Entry 3QUZ (X-ray diffraction, 2.30 A resolution); this record covers chains A and C of the 4 polymer chains in the assembly.

Chain A:
Name: Antigen-presenting glycoprotein CD1d1
Organism: Mus musculus
Reference sequence: P11609 (CD1D1_MOUSE); residues 1-279 here correspond to UniProt positions 19-297 (UniProt number = residue number + 18)
Chain sequence (285 residues; each row starts with the number of its first residue):
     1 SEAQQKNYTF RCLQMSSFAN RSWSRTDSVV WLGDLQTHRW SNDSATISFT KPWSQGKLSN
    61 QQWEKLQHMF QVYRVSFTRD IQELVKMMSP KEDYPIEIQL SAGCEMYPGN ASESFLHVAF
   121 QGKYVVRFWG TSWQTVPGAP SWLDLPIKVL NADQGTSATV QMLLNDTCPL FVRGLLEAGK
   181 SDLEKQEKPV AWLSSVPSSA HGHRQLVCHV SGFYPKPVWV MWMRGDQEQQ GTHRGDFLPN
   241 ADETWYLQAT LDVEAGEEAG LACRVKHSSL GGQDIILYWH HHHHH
Unresolved in the structure: 1-6, 198-204, 280-285
Differences from the reference sequence: expression tag (280-285)
Cystine bridges: Cys104-Cys168, Cys208-Cys263
Glycans and other covalent adducts: N-acetylglucosamine (NAG) linked to Asn20, Asn42; glycan linked to Asn165
Ligand contacts: QUV (N-[(2S,3S,4R)-1-({6-deoxy-6-[(naphthalen-1-ylcarbamoyl)amino]-alpha-D-galactopyranosyl}oxy)-3,4-dihydroxyoctadecan-2-yl]hexacosanamide): Phe10, Cys12, Gln14, Ser28, Val30, His38, Trp40, Ile47, Trp63, Leu66, Met69, Phe70, Tyr73, Ser76, Phe77, Asp80, Ile81, Leu84, Val85, Leu100, Ala102, Leu116, Val118, Phe120, Trp133, Trp142, Leu143, Pro146, Leu150, Asp153, Gly155, Thr156, Thr159, Val160, Met162, Leu163, Leu164, Cys168, Phe171
Swiss-Prot annotation at these positions:
  - binding site (a D-galactosylceramide): Asp80, Asp153 to Thr156
  - glycosylation (N-linked (GlcNAc...) asparagine): Asn7, Asn20, Asn42, Asn110, Asn165

Chain C:
Name: Valpha14 (mouse variable domain, human constant domain)
Organism: Mus musculus
Chain sequence (209 residues; row label = number of the first residue in the row; note: 3 numbers in that range are skipped by the numbering (no residue carries them; nothing is unmodelled there); numbers below 1 keep their minus sign (Met-1 is residue -1)):
    -1 MKTQVEQSPQ SLVVRQGENC VLQCNYSVTP DNHLRWFKQD TGKGLVSLTV LVDQKDKTSN
    59 GR
    62 YSATLDKDAK HSTLHITATL LDDTATYICV VGDRGSALG
   103 RLHFGAGTQL IVIPDIQNPD PAVYQLRDSK SSDKSVCLFT DFDSQTNVSQ SKDSDVYITD
   163 KCVLDMRSMD FKSNSAVAWS NKSDFACANA FNNSIIPEDT FFPSPESS
Unresolved in the structure: -1 to 0, 207-210
Cystine bridges: Cys22-Cys90, Cys139-Cys189
Ligand contacts: QUV (N-[(2S,3S,4R)-1-({6-deoxy-6-[(naphthalen-1-ylcarbamoyl)amino]-alpha-D-galactopyranosyl}oxy)-3,4-dihydroxyoctadecan-2-yl]hexacosanamide): Pro28, Asn30, Asp94, Arg95, Gly96

How chain A and chain C interact:
Contacting residue pairs (18):
  Val72(A) - Thr27(C)
  Val72(A) - Pro28(C)
  Ser76(A) - Pro28(C)
  Ser76(A) - Arg95(C)  hydrogen bond (backbone-side chain)
  Arg79(A) - Asp94(C)  salt bridge
  Arg79(A) - Arg95(C)
  Arg79(A) - Leu99(C)  hydrogen bond (side chain-backbone)
  Arg79(A) - Arg103(C)
  Asp80(A) - Arg95(C)  salt bridge
  Asp80(A) - Leu99(C)
  Glu83(A) - Leu99(C)
  Glu83(A) - Arg103(C)  salt bridge
  Leu84(A) - Leu99(C)  hydrophobic
  Met87(A) - Leu99(C)  hydrophobic
  Val149(A) - Ser97(C)
  Val149(A) - Leu99(C)  hydrophobic
  Ala152(A) - Gly96(C)
  Asp153(A) - Gly96(C)
Also at the interface, not in a pair above, chain C (10 interface residues in all): Asn30, Gly100

Summary:
Chain A and chain C each contribute 10 residues to their interface, with 2 hydrogen bonds and 3 salt bridges.
Polar pairs include Arg79(A)-Asp94(C), Asp80(A)-Arg95(C) and Glu83(A)-Arg103(C). Compound QUV is bound between
chain A and chain C. Covalently linked N-acetylglucosamine: at Asn20(A) and Asn42(A).
Here chain A is Antigen-presenting glycoprotein CD1d1 and chain C is Valpha14 (mouse variable domain, human
constant domain), both from Mus musculus. Entry 3QUZ (Structure of the mouse CD1d-NU-alpha-GalCer-iNKT TCR
complex) was determined by X-ray diffraction, deposited together with 3QUX and 3QUY.
